PDB entry 7RIW | X-ray diffraction, 3.20 A resolution | chains A and H of the 13 polymer chains in the assembly

Chain A:
Molecule: DNA-directed RNA polymerase II subunit RPB1
Organism: Saccharomyces cerevisiae (strain ATCC 204508 / S288c)
Notes: EC 2.7.7.6
UniProtKB: P04050 (RPB1_YEAST); residue numbers follow UniProt; this construct covers 1-1733
Chain sequence (1733 residues; row label = number of the first residue in the row):
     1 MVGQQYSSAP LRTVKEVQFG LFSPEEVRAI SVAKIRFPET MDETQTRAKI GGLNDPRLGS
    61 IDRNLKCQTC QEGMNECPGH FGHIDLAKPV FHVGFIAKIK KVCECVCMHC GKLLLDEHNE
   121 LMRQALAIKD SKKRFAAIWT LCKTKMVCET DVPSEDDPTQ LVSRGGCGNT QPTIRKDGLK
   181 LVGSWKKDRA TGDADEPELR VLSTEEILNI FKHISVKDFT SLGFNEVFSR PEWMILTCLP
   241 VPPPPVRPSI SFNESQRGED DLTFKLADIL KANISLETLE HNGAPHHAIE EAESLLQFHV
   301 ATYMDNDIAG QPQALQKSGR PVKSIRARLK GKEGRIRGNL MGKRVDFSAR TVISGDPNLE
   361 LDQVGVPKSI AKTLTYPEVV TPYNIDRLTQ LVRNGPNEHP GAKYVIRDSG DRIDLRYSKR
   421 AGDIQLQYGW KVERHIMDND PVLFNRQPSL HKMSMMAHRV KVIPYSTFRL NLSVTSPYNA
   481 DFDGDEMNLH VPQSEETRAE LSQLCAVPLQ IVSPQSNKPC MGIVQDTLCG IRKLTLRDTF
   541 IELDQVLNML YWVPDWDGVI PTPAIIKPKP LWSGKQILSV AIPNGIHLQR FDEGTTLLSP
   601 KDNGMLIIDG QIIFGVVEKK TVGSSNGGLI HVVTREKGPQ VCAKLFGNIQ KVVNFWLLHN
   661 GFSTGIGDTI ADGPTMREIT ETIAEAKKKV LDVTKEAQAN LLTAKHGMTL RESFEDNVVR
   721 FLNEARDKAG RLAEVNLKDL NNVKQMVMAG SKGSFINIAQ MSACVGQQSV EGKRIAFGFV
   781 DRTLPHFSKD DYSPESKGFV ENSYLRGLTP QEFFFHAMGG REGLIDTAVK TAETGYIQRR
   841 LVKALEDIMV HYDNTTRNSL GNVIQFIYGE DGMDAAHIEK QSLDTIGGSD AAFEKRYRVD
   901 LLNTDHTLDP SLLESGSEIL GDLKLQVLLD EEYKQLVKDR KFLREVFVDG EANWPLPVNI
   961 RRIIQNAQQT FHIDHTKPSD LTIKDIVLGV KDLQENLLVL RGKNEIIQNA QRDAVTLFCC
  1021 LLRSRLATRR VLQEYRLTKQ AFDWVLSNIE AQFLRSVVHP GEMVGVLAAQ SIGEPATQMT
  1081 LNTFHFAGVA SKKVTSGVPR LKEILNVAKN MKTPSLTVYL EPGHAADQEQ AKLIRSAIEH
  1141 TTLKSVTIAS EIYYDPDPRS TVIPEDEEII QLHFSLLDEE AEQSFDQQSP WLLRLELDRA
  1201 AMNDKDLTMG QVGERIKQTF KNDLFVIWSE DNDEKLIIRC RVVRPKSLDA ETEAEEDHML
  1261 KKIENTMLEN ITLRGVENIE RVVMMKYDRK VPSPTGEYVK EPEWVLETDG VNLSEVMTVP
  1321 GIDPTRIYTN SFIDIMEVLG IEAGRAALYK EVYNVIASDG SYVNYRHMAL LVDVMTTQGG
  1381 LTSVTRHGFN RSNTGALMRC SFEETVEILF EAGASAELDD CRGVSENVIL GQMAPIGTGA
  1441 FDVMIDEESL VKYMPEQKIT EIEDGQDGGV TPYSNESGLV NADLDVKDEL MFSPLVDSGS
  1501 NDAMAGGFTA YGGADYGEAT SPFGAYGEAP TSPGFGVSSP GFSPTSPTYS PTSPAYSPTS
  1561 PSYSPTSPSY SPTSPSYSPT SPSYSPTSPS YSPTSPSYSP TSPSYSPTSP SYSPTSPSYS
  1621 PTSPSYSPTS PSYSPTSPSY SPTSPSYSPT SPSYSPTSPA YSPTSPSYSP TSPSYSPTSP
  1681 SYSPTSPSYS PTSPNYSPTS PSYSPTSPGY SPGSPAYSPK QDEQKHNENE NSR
Unresolved in the structure: 1-2, 154-160, 187-198, 250-256, 1082-1091, 1177-1187, 1244-1256, 1447-1733
Ion coordination: Zn2+ site 1: Cys-67, Cys-70, Cys-77, His-80; Zn2+ site 2: Cys-107, Cys-148; Mg2+: Asp-483 (shared with 1 residue of chain R)
Swiss-Prot annotation at these positions:
  - region: Pro-248 to Asp-260 (Lid loop), Asn-306 to Lys-323 (Rudder loop), Pro-810 to Glu-822 (Bridging helix)
  - binding site (Zn(2+)): Cys-67, Cys-70, Cys-77, His-80, Cys-107, Cys-110, Cys-148, Cys-167
  - binding site (Mg(2+)): Asp-481, Asp-483, Asp-485
  - modified residue: Thr-1471 (Phosphothreonine)
  - cross-link (Glycyl lysine isopeptide (Lys-Gly)): Lys-695 (interchain with G-Cter in ubiquitin), Lys-1246 (interchain with G-Cter in ubiquitin), Lys-1350 (interchain with G-Cter in ubiquitin)
  - natural variant: Ser-1653 to Pro-1659 (deletion: In strain: A364A)
  - mutagenesis: Lys-1246 (K1246R: Impairs ubiquitination during transcription stress)

Chain H:
Molecule: DNA-directed RNA polymerases I, II, and III subunit RPABC3
Organism: Saccharomyces cerevisiae (strain ATCC 204508 / S288c)
UniProtKB: P20436 (RPAB3_YEAST); numbering as in UniProt (aligned over 1-146)
Chain sequence (146 residues; each row starts with the number of its first residue):
     1 MSNTLFDDIF QVSEVDPGRY NKVCRIEAAS TTQDQCKLTL DINVELFPVA AQDSLTVTIA
    61 SSLNLEDTPA NDSSATRSWR PPQAGDRSLA DDYDYVMYGT AYKFEEVSKD LIAVYYSFGG
   121 LLMRLEGNYR NLNNLKQENA YLLIRR
Unresolved in the structure: 1, 64-75
Swiss-Prot annotation at these positions:
  - region: Asp-16 to Thr-39 (Non-specific ssDNA binding)
  - modified residue: Ser-2 (N-acetylserine), Thr-68 (Phosphothreonine)

Chain A / chain H interface:
Residue-residue contacts - 56 pairs, chain A then chain H:
  Arg-537(A) with Tyr-20(H); Val-23(H); Asp-41(H), salt bridge; Gly-120(H), hydrogen bond (side chain-backbone); Leu-121(H)
  Asp-538(A) with Tyr-20(H); Asn-21(H), hydrogen bond (side chain-backbone); Lys-22(H), hydrogen bond (side chain-backbone); Val-23(H), hydrogen bond (side chain-backbone)
  Phe-540(A) with Asn-43(H); Leu-121(H), hydrophobic
  Val-559(A) with Ser-78(H)
  Ile-560(A) with Ser-78(H); Trp-79(H), hydrogen bond (backbone-backbone)
  Thr-562(A) with Tyr-98(H)
  Pro-563(A) with Trp-79(H); Tyr-98(H)
  Ala-564(A) with Met-97(H); Tyr-98(H), hydrogen bond (backbone-backbone); Phe-118(H)
  Ile-565(A) with Asn-43(H); Leu-46(H), hydrophobic; Tyr-95(H); Val-96(H)
  Ile-566(A) with Val-96(H), hydrogen bond (backbone-backbone)
  Lys-567(A) with Asp-91(H), salt bridge; Tyr-93(H), hydrogen bond (side chain-backbone); Val-96(H)
  Pro-568(A) with Asp-94(H); Tyr-95(H), hydrophobic
  Pro-570(A) with Trp-79(H), hydrophobic
  Leu-571(A) with Leu-46(H), hydrophobic
  Trp-572(A) with Trp-79(H), hydrophobic
  Ser-573(A) with Gly-119(H), hydrogen bond (side chain-backbone)
  Lys-575(A) with Gly-120(H)
  Leu-597(A) with Tyr-102(H), hydrogen bond (backbone-side chain); Lys-103(H); Leu-122(H)
  Leu-598(A) with Arg-25(H), hydrogen bond (backbone-side chain); Thr-39(H); Leu-122(H)
  Ser-599(A) with Arg-25(H)
  Pro-600(A) with Arg-25(H)
  Lys-601(A) with Arg-19(H); Tyr-20(H)
  Asp-602(A) with Tyr-20(H)
  Leu-606(A) with Tyr-102(H), hydrophobic
  Ile-613(A) with Tyr-102(H), hydrophobic; Ser-117(H), hydrogen bond (backbone-side chain); Gly-120(H); Leu-122(H)
  Phe-614(A) with Leu-122(H), hydrophobic
  Asp-739(A) with Arg-19(H), salt bridge
  Met-748(A) with Arg-19(H)
  Asp-974(A) with Lys-136(H), hydrogen bond (backbone-side chain)
  His-975(A) with Lys-136(H)
Also at the interface, not in a pair above, chain A (35 interface residues in all): Leu-543, Pro-561, Lys-569, Gln-576, Ile-973
Also at the interface, not in a pair above, chain H (32 interface residues in all): Gly-18, Tyr-115, Arg-124, Tyr-141

In short:
35 residues of chain A face 32 of chain H across their interface; the contacts include 13 hydrogen bonds and 3
salt bridges. Polar pairs include Arg-537(A)/Asp-41(H), Lys-567(A)/Asp-91(H) and Asp-739(A)/Arg-19(H). UniProt
lists 8 Zn2+-binding residues, 3 Mg2+-binding residues and one mutagenesis site on chain A.
Here chain A is DNA-directed RNA polymerase II subunit RPB1 and chain H is DNA-directed RNA polymerases I, II,
and III subunit RPABC3, both from Saccharomyces cerevisiae (strain ATCC 204508 / S288c). Entry 7RIW (RNA
polymerase II elongation complex scaffold 2, without polyamide) was determined by X-ray diffraction (same
publication as 7RIM, 7RIP, 7RIQ, 7RIX and 7RIY).
